Entry 4J2C (X-ray diffraction, 1.80 A resolution); this record covers chains A and B.

== Chain A ==
Protein: Syntaxin-6
Organism: Homo sapiens
UniProt: O43752 (STX6_HUMAN); residue numbers follow UniProt; this construct covers 3-110
Chain sequence (110 residues; row label = number of the first residue in the row):
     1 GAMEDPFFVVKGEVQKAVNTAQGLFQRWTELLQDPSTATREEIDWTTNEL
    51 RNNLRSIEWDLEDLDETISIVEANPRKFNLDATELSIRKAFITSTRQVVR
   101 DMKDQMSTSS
Not modelled in the structure: 109-110
Construct notes: expression tag (1-2)
What the authors report for this chain:
  - contacts within the chain: Phe-7/Arg-88 (pi stacking)
  - mutagenesis - F7L: abolished binding to Vacuolar protein sorting-associated protein 51 homolog (chain B)

== Chain B ==
Protein: Vacuolar protein sorting-associated protein 51 homolog
UniProt: Q9UID3 (VPS51_HUMAN); residues 33-49 here = UniProt positions 33-49
Chain sequence (17 residues; each row starts with the number of its first residue):
    33 AHGMLKLYYGLSEGEAA
Not modelled in the structure: 45-49
Curated features (UniProtKB/Swiss-Prot):
  - modified residue: Ser-44 (Phosphoserine)
What the authors report for this chain:
  - mutagenesis - Y41A: abolished binding to Syntaxin-6 (chain A)

== How chain A and chain B interact ==
Pairs across the interface (23; chain A residue first):
  Met-3(A) / Leu-39(B)
  Met-3(A) / Tyr-40(B)
  Glu-4(A) / Tyr-40(B)
  Asp-5(A) / Tyr-40(B)
  Asp-5(A) / Tyr-41(B)  hydrogen bond
  Pro-6(A) / Met-36(B)
  Pro-6(A) / Tyr-40(B)
  Phe-7(A) / Tyr-41(B)
  Val-9(A) / Met-36(B)  hydrophobic
  Val-10(A) / Ala-33(B)  hydrophobic
  Val-10(A) / Met-36(B)  hydrophobic
  Val-10(A) / Leu-37(B)  hydrophobic
  Glu-13(A) / Ala-33(B)
  Glu-13(A) / Met-36(B)
  Trp-59(A) / His-34(B)
  Asp-63(A) / His-34(B)  salt bridge
  Asp-63(A) / Leu-37(B)
  Thr-67(A) / Tyr-41(B)
  Ile-70(A) / Tyr-41(B)
  Val-71(A) / Tyr-41(B)  hydrophobic
  Phe-78(A) / Tyr-40(B)  hydrophobic
  Phe-78(A) / Tyr-41(B)  hydrophobic
  Arg-88(A) / Tyr-41(B)  hydrogen bond
Interface residues without a listed pair, chain A (18 interface residues in all): Asp-60, Leu-64, Glu-66
Interface residues without a listed pair, chain B (9 interface residues in all): Gly-42, Leu-43
The authors on this interface:
  - specific contacts: Asp-5(A)/Tyr-41(B) (hydrogen bond), Pro-6(A)/Leu-37(B) (hydrophobic contact), Val-10(A)/Leu-37(B) (hydrophobic contact), Asp-63(A)/Leu-37(B) (hydrophobic contact), Asp-63(A)/His-34(B), Phe-78(A)/Tyr-40(B), Phe-78(A)/Tyr-41(B), Arg-88(A)/Tyr-41(B) (hydrogen bond)
  - hot spots on chain A (mutagenesis) - D5L, P6A, R88M: abolished binding to Vacuolar protein sorting-associated protein 51 homolog (chain B)
  - interface residues, chain B: Tyr-40(B), Tyr-41(B)
  - hot spots on chain B (mutagenesis) - L37A, Y40A: abolished binding to Syntaxin-6 (chain A)

== Summary ==
Chain A and chain B form an interface of 18 and 9 residues respectively, with 2 hydrogen bonds and 1 salt
bridge. Polar contacts include Asp-63(A)/His-34(B), Asp-5(A)/Tyr-41(B) and Arg-88(A)/Tyr-41(B). The authors
report hydrogen bonds between Asp-5(A) and Tyr-41(B) and Arg-88(A) and Tyr-41(B); hydrophobic contacts between
Pro-6(A) and Leu-37(B), Val-10(A) and Leu-37(B) and Asp-63(A) and Leu-37(B); contacts between Asp-63(A) and
His-34(B), Phe-78(A) and Tyr-40(B) and Phe-78(A) and Tyr-41(B). From the paper: F7L, D5L and P6A of chain A,
among others, abolish binding to Vacuolar protein sorting-associated protein 51 homolog (chain B); interface
residues Tyr-40(B) and Tyr-41(B); 7 substitutions were tested in all.
Here chain A is Syntaxin-6 (Homo sapiens) and chain B is Vacuolar protein sorting-associated protein 51
homolog. Entry 4J2C (GARP-SNARE Interaction) was determined by X-ray diffraction.
